9GV6 - chains A and B of the 5 polymer chains in the assembly; structure by X-ray diffraction, 2.77 A resolution.

[Chain A]
Protein: MHC class I antigen
Source organism: Homo sapiens
UniProt: A0A5B8RNS7 (A0A5B8RNS7_HUMAN); residues 1-276 here correspond to UniProt positions 25-300 (UniProt number = residue number + 24)
Amino-acid sequence (276 residues; row label = number of the first residue in the row):
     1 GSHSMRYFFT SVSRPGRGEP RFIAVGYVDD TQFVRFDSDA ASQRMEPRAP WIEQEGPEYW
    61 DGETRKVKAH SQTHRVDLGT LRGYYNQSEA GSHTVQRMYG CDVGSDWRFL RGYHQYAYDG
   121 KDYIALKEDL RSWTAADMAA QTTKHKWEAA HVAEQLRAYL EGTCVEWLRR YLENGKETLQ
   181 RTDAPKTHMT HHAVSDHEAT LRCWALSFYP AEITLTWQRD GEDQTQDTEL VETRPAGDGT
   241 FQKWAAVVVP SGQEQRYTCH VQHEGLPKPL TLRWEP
Disulfides: C101-C164, C203-C259

[Chain B]
Protein: Beta-2-microglobulin
Source organism: Homo sapiens
UniProt: P61769 (B2MG_HUMAN); residues 1-99 here correspond to UniProt positions 21-119 (UniProt number = residue number + 20)
Amino-acid sequence (100 residues; numbered 0 to 99; the number before each row is that of its first residue; numbering starts at 0):
     0 MIQRTPKIQV YSRHPAENGK SNFLNCYVSG FHPSDIEVDL LKNGERIEKV EHSDLSFSKD
    60 WSFYLLYYTE FTPTEKDEYA CRVNHVTLSQ PKIVKWDRDM
Disulfides: C25-C80
Sequence notes: initiating methionine (0)
Curated features (UniProtKB/Swiss-Prot):
  - modified residue: Q2 (Pyrrolidone carboxylic acid)
  - glycosylation: I1 (N-linked (Glc) (glycation) isoleucine), K19 (N-linked (Glc) (glycation) lysine), K41 (N-linked (Glc) (glycation) lysine), K48 (N-linked (Glc) (glycation) lysine), K58 (N-linked (Glc) (glycation) lysine), K91 (N-linked (Glc) (glycation) lysine), K94 (N-linked (Glc) (glycation) lysine)

[How chain A and chain B interact]
Pairs across the interface - 55 pairs, chain A then chain B:
  F8(A) - S55(B)
  F8(A) - F56(B)  hydrophobic
  F9(A) - F56(B)
  T10(A) - L54(B)
  T10(A) - F56(B)
  T10(A) - F62(B)
  I23(A) - L54(B)
  V25(A) - D53(B)
  V25(A) - L54(B)
  Y27(A) - S55(B)
  Y27(A) - Y63(B)
  Q32(A) - D53(B)  hydrogen bond
  R35(A) - D53(B)  salt bridge
  R48(A) - D53(B)  salt bridge
  T94(A) - H31(B)
  Q96(A) - H31(B)  hydrogen bond
  Q96(A) - F56(B)
  Q96(A) - W60(B)  hydrogen bond (side chain-backbone)
  Q96(A) - F62(B)
  R97(A) - F56(B)
  Q115(A) - W60(B)
  Y116(A) - W60(B)
  A117(A) - W60(B)  hydrophobic
  D119(A) - M0(B)
  D119(A) - I1(B)  hydrogen bond (backbone-backbone)
  D119(A) - H31(B)
  G120(A) - I1(B)
  G120(A) - H31(B)  hydrogen bond (backbone-side chain)
  K121(A) - I1(B)
  D122(A) - W60(B)  hydrogen bond
  R202(A) - D98(B)  hydrogen bond (side chain-backbone)
  R202(A) - M99(B)
  W204(A) - D98(B)
  W204(A) - M99(B)
  V231(A) - Q8(B)
  E232(A) - K6(B)  salt bridge
  E232(A) - Q8(B)  hydrogen bond (backbone-side chain)
  E232(A) - Y26(B)
  E232(A) - S28(B)  hydrogen bond
  R234(A) - Q8(B)  hydrogen bond
  R234(A) - Y10(B)
  R234(A) - M99(B)  hydrogen bond (side chain-backbone)
  P235(A) - Y10(B)  hydrogen bond (backbone-side chain)
  P235(A) - N24(B)
  P235(A) - Y26(B)
  A236(A) - R12(B)  hydrogen bond (backbone-side chain)
  A236(A) - N24(B)  hydrogen bond (backbone-side chain)
  G237(A) - R12(B)
  G237(A) - L65(B)
  D238(A) - R12(B)
  D238(A) - H13(B)  salt bridge
  Q242(A) - Y10(B)
  Q242(A) - S11(B)  hydrogen bond (side chain-backbone)
  Q242(A) - R12(B)  hydrogen bond (side chain-backbone)
  W244(A) - M99(B)  hydrogen bond (side chain-backbone)
Also at the interface, not in a pair above, chain A (35 interface residues in all): V12, M98, H192, L206, T233
Also at the interface, not in a pair above, chain B (25 interface residues in all): P14, P32, S33

[Overview]
35 residues of chain A and 25 residues of chain B are in contact; the contacts include 17 hydrogen bonds and 4
salt bridges. Polar contacts include R35(A)-D53(B), R48(A)-D53(B) and E232(A)-K6(B).
Here chain A is MHC class I antigen and chain B is Beta-2-microglobulin, both from Homo sapiens. Entry 9GV6
(Structure of TCR in complex with peptide-HLA) was determined by X-ray diffraction (same publication as 9GV7).
